6YXY - chains AA and AF of the 83 polymer chains in the assembly; structure by electron microscopy, 3.10 A resolution.

[Chain AA]
Molecule: 12S ribosomal RNA
Source organism: Trypanosoma brucei brucei
Sequence (1176 nucleotides; numbered 1 to 1176; the number before each row is that of its first residue):
     1 AUUUUACCAA UUAAGAAGAA UAUUAUAAUA AUGGGUGUCU UAUAUUUUAA AUAAAUAUUU
    61 AAAUUCCGUG UAGUAAAUUU AUUAUUUGUA UUAUUUAUAU AAUAGGUGUA UUAUAUUUAA
   121 AUUUUAAAUU UGUUGUUUUA UAUUUAGAUA CAUAUUUAUA GAUUAAUAUA UUUAAAUAAU
   181 AUUUUAAAAU UUAUUGAACU GUAAUUAUUA GUUUAAUAUU UUUAGUUUGA UGUUGAAAUA
   241 UUUAAUUAAA GAUGUUACAG UUGUUCUAUA UGUACCAAAU AAAUAUAGUA AGAUUAUUUU
   301 AGUUGAAUUA AUAAAUAAAU AUUUAUUUUU CUUUGUAAAU AUUAUGAACA AUUUAAAAAU
   361 UAAUCUGUUU AACUAAAAUG UUAUAUAUAA UAAUCUAAGU UAAUUUGAAU AUUAAAAGUA
   421 CAAGUAUAAU UUGUAAUUCU AAAGUAUUUU AAUGGUAUAU UUUUAGUAGG UAAAUGAAAA
   481 GUAUAAAUGG AUAUAACUUA AUAUUUAAUA UUUGUUUAAU GAAAAGUAUU UUAUUAUUAU
   541 AUUGUAUAGU AUUAUUAUAG UGUAUAGUUU UUUAAAAAUA UAAAAAUAUU GUUAAUAAAA
   601 UUAUCGUAUU UUAAGUGCGU UUAUUAAAUG CGUUUGUCUA AGAUAAUUAU UUAAGAUUAU
   661 UCUUGUAAAU AUAUUUAAAU AUUAAUAAUU CUUAAAAUAA AAAAAUAUCC UCAAUUGCAA
   721 UAUUAUUGUA GCAUAGUAAU UUGUUAACUA AAUAUUAAAG UGUUCCAUAG AAAAUUUUUA
   781 AAUUACAACA AAUAAAAUAA AGUAUGAAUU AAUAUCAAAA UUUUAAUAAA AAUUAAAAAA
   841 UUAAAAUAGG GCAAGUCCUA CUCUCCUUUA CAAAGAGAAC AUUAUGAUAU GUAAUUGUAU
   901 GUUUGAUUGG GGCAAUACUA UAUUUAUUUA UAUAGCAUAA GAACUAUAUU CUUUGAAAUU
   961 AUAAAAGGUU CGAGCAGGUU AACAAGCAUU AAAAAUAAAU GUGUUUCAUC GUCUACUUAU
  1021 UACCAUGAUU GNNNNNNNNN NNNNNNNNNA AUUCGUUAGU UGGGUUAAAA UCGUUGUAAA
  1081 GCAGAUUUGU UUAUAUAUUU AAUUUUUAUA AUUAAUAAUA AUUAAUAUAA GUACGCAAGG
  1141 AUUGAUUAUU GAAAAAAGAA AGAAGAAUAU AAUUUA
Unresolved in the structure: 207-221, 397-442, 595-784, 1024-1031, 1050-1058, 1066-1070
Sequence notes: conflict N1032 (A2395 in 343546), N1033 (U2396 in 343546), N1034 (U2397 in 343546), N1035 (G2398 in 343546), N1036 (U2399 in 343546), N1037 (U2400 in 343546), N1038 (C2401 in 343546), N1039 (A2402 in 343546), N1040 (U2403 in 343546), N1041 (C2404 in 343546), N1042 (A2405 in 343546), N1043 (A2406 in 343546), N1044 (A2407 in 343546), N1045 (A2408 in 343546), N1046 (U2409 in 343546), N1047 (A2410 in 343546), N1048 (G2411 in 343546), N1049 (U2412 in 343546)
Ion coordination: Mg2+ site 1 near A30 (its only coordinating residue here); Mg2+ site 2: A63, G68; Mg2+ site 3: G70 (shared with 2 residues of chain A8); Mg2+ site 4 near G108 (its only coordinating residue here); Mg2+ site 5 near A140 (its only coordinating residue here); Mg2+ site 6 near U145 (its only coordinating residue here); Mg2+ site 7 near A146 (its only coordinating residue here); Mg2+ site 8: A198, C199; Mg2+ site 9: A238, A551; Mg2+ site 10 near U267 (its only coordinating residue here); Mg2+ site 11 near G469 (its only coordinating residue here); Mg2+ site 12 near A495 (its only coordinating residue here); 6 more Mg2+ sites not listed

[Chain AF]
Name: uL4m
Source organism: Trypanosoma brucei brucei
UniProtKB: D0A7A6 (D0A7A6_TRYB9); residue numbers follow UniProt; this construct covers 1-459
Sequence (459 residues; numbered 1 to 459; the number before each row is that of its first residue):
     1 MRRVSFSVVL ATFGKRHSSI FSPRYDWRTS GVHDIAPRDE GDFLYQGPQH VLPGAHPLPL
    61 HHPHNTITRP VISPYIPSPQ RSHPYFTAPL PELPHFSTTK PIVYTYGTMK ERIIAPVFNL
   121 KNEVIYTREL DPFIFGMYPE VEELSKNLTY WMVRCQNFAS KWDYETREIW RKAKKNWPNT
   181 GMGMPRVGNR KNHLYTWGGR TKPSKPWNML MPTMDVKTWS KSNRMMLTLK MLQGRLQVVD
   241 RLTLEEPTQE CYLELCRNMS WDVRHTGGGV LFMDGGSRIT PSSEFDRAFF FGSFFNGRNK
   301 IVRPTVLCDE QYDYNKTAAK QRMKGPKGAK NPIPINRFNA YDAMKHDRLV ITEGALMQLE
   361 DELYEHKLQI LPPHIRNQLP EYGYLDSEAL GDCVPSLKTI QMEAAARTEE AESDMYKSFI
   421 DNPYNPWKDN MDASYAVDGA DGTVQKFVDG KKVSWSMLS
Unresolved in the structure: 1-17
Sequence notes: conflict Thr12 (Ala in D0A7A6)
Residues lining bound ligands: NAD (nicotinamide-adenine-dinucleotide): Asp421, Trp455, Ser456, Met457, Leu458

[How chain AA and chain AF interact]
Contacting residue pairs - 100 pairs, chain AA then chain AF:
  U24(AA) with Trp162(AF), sugar contact; Tyr164(AF), hydrogen bond to the phosphate
  A25(AA) with Ala159(AF), hydrogen bond to the sugar; Trp162(AF), sugar contact
  U26(AA) with Ala159(AF), sugar contact
  U56(AA) with Arg322(AF), salt bridge to the phosphate
  A57(AA) with Ala319(AF), hydrogen bond to the sugar; Lys320(AF), phosphate contact; Gln321(AF), hydrogen bond to the phosphate; Arg322(AF), phosphate contact
  U58(AA) with Tyr314(AF), sugar contact; Thr317(AF), phosphate contact; Ala319(AF), phosphate contact; Lys320(AF), salt bridge to the phosphate
  U59(AA) with Thr317(AF), hydrogen bond to the phosphate
  U80(AA) with Tyr314(AF), hydrogen bond to the base; Met323(AF), base contact
  U82(AA) with Arg322(AF), salt bridge to the phosphate
  U92(AA) with Asn157(AF), hydrogen bond to the sugar
  A93(AA) with Ser160(AF), hydrogen bond to the sugar
  G147(AA) with His193(AF), sugar contact; Leu194(AF), sugar contact; Arg200(AF), salt bridge to the phosphate
  A148(AA) with His193(AF), hydrogen bond to the sugar; Arg200(AF), salt bridge to the phosphate
  U149(AA) with Lys202(AF), salt bridge to the phosphate
  C151(AA) with Leu210(AF), base contact
  U155(AA) with Glu140(AF), hydrogen bond to the base; Glu142(AF), base contact; Glu143(AF), hydrogen bond to the sugar; Lys146(AF), salt bridge to the phosphate; Lys221(AF), hydrogen bond to the base
  U156(AA) with Tyr106(AF), base contact; Met137(AF), base contact; Lys217(AF), salt bridge to the phosphate; Lys221(AF), base contact; Arg224(AF), hydrogen bond to the base; Ile370(AF), base contact
  U157(AA) with Lys217(AF), salt bridge to the phosphate; His366(AF), hydrogen bond to the base; Gln369(AF), sugar contact; Ile370(AF), base contact
  A179(AA) with Lys316(AF), base contact
  U180(AA) with Asp313(AF), base contact; Lys316(AF), base contact; Lys327(AF), sugar contact; Gly328(AF), base contact
  U182(AA) with Lys202(AF), phosphate contact
  U183(AA) with Lys202(AF), salt bridge to the phosphate
  U184(AA) with His193(AF), hydrogen bond to the sugar; Thr201(AF), phosphate contact; Lys202(AF), salt bridge to the phosphate
  U185(AA) with Asn192(AF), hydrogen bond to the phosphate; Leu194(AF), sugar contact; Thr201(AF), phosphate contact
  A186(AA) with Arg186(AF), hydrogen bond to the sugar; Val187(AF), phosphate contact; Gly188(AF), phosphate contact; Asn192(AF), phosphate contact
  A187(AA) with Lys175(AF), salt bridge to the phosphate; Asn179(AF), hydrogen bond to the phosphate
  A188(AA) with Asn179(AF), hydrogen bond to the phosphate
  C275(AA) with Met182(AF), base contact
  A281(AA) with Lys172(AF), phosphate contact
  A282(AA) with Arg171(AF), phosphate contact; Lys172(AF), phosphate contact; Ala173(AF), hydrogen bond to the phosphate
  A283(AA) with Ala173(AF), phosphate contact
  U284(AA) with Glu165(AF), base contact; Thr166(AF), hydrogen bond to the base; Arg167(AF), base contact; Arg200(AF), base contact; Thr201(AF), base contact
  A290(AA) with Arg186(AF), base contact
  U297(AA) with Ser22(AF), base contact; Pro23(AF), base contact; Arg24(AF), base contact
  U298(AA) with Phe21(AF), hydrogen bond to the base
  A477(AA) with Ser19(AF), sugar contact
  A479(AA) with His61(AF), stacking on the base; His62(AF), base contact
  U482(AA) with Met152(AF), sugar contact
  A483(AA) with Tyr341(AF), hydrogen bond to the phosphate; Lys345(AF), salt bridge to the phosphate
  U484(AA) with Thr266(AF), hydrogen bond to the sugar; Arg298(AF), salt bridge to the phosphate; Lys345(AF), salt bridge to the phosphate
  A485(AA) with His64(AF), salt bridge to the phosphate
  U488(AA) with Arg38(AF), salt bridge to the phosphate
  G490(AA) with Trp27(AF), base contact; Arg28(AF), hydrogen bond to the sugar
  U492(AA) with Trp27(AF), base contact
  A493(AA) with Ser18(AF), hydrogen bond to the base; Ser19(AF), base contact; Arg24(AF), base contact
  U498(AA) with Leu194(AF), base contact
  U499(AA) with Leu194(AF), sugar contact; Tyr195(AF), sugar contact; Thr196(AF), hydrogen bond to the sugar
  A500(AA) with Trp197(AF), phosphate contact
Also at the interface, not in a pair above, chain AA (59 interface residues in all): A28, A81, U83, U94, A146, A154, A158, U280, A291, A491, U494
Also at the interface, not in a pair above, chain AF (83 interface residues in all): Arg69, Thr105, Phe133, Lys174, Pro178, Pro185, Asn189, Arg190, Lys191, Pro203, Ser204, Pro206, Met209, His265, Asn315, Lys324

[Summary]
Chain AA and chain AF form an interface of 59 and 83 residues respectively, with 27 hydrogen bonds, 17 salt
bridges and 1 aromatic stacking contact. Polar contacts include U80(AA)-Tyr314(AF), U155(AA)-Glu140(AF) and
U155(AA)-Lys221(AF). Chain AF binds NAD.
Chain AA is 12S ribosomal RNA and chain AF is uL4m, both from Trypanosoma brucei brucei; the structure, State
B of the Trypanosoma brucei mitoribosomal large subunit assembly intermediate, was determined by electron
microscopy (same publication as 6YXX).
